Entry 1YE9 (X-ray diffraction, 2.80 A resolution); this record covers chains C and D of the 8 polymer chains in the assembly.

# Chain C (and D)
Molecule: catalase HPII
Organism: Escherichia coli
Notes: EC 1.11.1.6; fragment: proteolytic fragment, residues 75-300; chain D of this document is another copy of the same molecule, construct and numbering; everything in this record applies to it too
Reference sequence: P21179 (CATE_ECOLI); residues 75-300 here = UniProt positions 75-300
Amino-acid sequence (226 residues; row label = number of the first residue in the row):
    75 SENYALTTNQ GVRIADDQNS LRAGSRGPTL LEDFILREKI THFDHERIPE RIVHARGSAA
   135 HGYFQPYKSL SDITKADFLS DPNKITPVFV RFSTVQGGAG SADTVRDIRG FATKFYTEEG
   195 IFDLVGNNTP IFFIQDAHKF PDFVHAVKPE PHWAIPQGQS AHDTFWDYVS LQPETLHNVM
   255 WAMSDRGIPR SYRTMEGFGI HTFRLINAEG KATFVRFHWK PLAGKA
Not modelled in the structure: 298-300
Small-molecule neighbours:
  - cis-heme d hydroxychlorin gamma-spirolactone (HDD), molecule 1: I114, F117, D118
  - cis-heme d hydroxychlorin gamma-spirolactone (HDD), molecule 2: R125, I126, V127, H128, R165, S167, G184, F185, A186, V199, G200, N201, F206, A211, F214, I274, H275
From the paper describing this entry:
  - mutagenesis - R260A: unchanged catalytic activity

# How chain C and chain D interact
Pairs across the interface - 7 pairs, chain C then chain D:
  P102(C) with L104(D), hydrophobic
  T103(C) with L104(D); L105(D), hydrogen bond (backbone-backbone)
  L104(C) with P102(D), hydrophobic; T103(D)
  L105(C) with T103(D), hydrogen bond (backbone-backbone); L105(D), hydrophobic
Interface residues without a listed pair, chain C (6 interface residues in all): L110, R111
Interface residues without a listed pair, chain D (6 interface residues in all): E106, L110

# Summary
Chain C and chain D each contribute 6 residues to their interface, with 2 hydrogen bonds. The hydrogen-bonded
pair T103(C)-L105(D) is a backbone contact. Ligands of chain C: cis-heme d hydroxychlorin gamma-spirolactone.
From the paper: R260A of chain C leaves catalytic activity unchanged.
Both chains are catalase HPII (Escherichia coli). Entry 1YE9 (Crystal structure of proteolytically truncated
catalase HPII from E. coli) was determined by X-ray diffraction.
